9HJ3 - chains H and G of the 7 polymer chains in the assembly; structure by electron microscopy, 3.46 A resolution.

Chain H:
Molecule: DUF6242 domain-containing protein
From: Bacteroides thetaiotaomicron VPI-5482
Reference sequence: Q8A1D9 (Q8A1D9_BACTN); residues 1-493 here = UniProt positions 1-493
Amino-acid sequence (493 residues; numbered 1 to 493; the number before each row is that of its first residue):
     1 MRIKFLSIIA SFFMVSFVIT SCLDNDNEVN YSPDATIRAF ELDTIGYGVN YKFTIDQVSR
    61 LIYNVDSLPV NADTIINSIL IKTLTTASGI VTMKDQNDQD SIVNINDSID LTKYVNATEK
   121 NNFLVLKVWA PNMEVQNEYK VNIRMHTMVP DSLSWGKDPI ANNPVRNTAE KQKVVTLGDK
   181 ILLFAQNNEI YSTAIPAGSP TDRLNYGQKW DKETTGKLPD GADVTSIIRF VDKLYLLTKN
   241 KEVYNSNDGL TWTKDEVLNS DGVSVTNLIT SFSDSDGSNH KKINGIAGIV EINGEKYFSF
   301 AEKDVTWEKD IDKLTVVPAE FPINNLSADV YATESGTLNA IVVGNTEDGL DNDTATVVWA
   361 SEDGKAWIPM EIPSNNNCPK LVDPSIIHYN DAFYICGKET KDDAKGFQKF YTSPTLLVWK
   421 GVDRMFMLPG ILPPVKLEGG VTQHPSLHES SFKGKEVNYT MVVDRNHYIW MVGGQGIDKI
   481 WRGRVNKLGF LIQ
Unresolved in the structure: 1-33, 96-97, 437-445, 493

Chain G:
Molecule: DUF4270 domain-containing protein
From: Bacteroides thetaiotaomicron VPI-5482
Reference sequence: Q89ZS0 (Q89ZS0_BACTN); residues 18-542 here = UniProt positions 18-542
Amino-acid sequence (525 residues; each row starts with the number of its first residue):
    18 CDDNTGGLGL GMFPGNDQNI KGKLSTFDVT TESVKTGDIY AKTNIGYIGK FTDETFGTYQ
    78 AGFLAQLNCP DGLTFPEPYK EVTDASGNVI SATGRMVVDD KDPENKDVTF IKDGNQIIGN
   138 IRAVELYLWY DSYFGDSLTA CRLSVYELGG NGKETLNLDN AYYTDINPED FYDSQNILGT
   198 KAYTAVDLSV KDSIRNLSTY VPSVHIAFKE DIATRVGGNI LTAARKAKNA DKEFNSQLFR
   258 EAFQGIYVKS DYGDGTVLYI DQPQMNVVYK CYATDSITGK KLQKKDGSGK DSTYYSYRVF
   318 ATTREVIQAN QLKNDPERID ALIKEDKNTY LKSPAGIFTE ATLPISDIQN ELTGDTLNAV
   378 KLTFTNYNQT GDKKFGMAIP STVMLVRKKF QDSFFKDNKL SDGVSSYLTS HTSSTNQYVF
   438 SNITKLVNAC IAEKEEAKKN AGSSWDETKW LQENPDWNKV VLIPVLVTYD SSNTTTGQAN
   498 IIRIQHDLKP GYVRLKGGSL GKTNPDYKLK LEVISTDFGL TTKSN
Unresolved in the structure: 538-542
Covalently attached groups: N-tridecanoic acid (TDA) linked to Cys-18; (2S)-3-hydroxypropane-1,2-diyl dihexadecanoate (Z41) linked to Cys-18

How chain H and chain G interact:
Residue-residue contacts (25; chain H residue first):
  His-280(H) with Thr-69(G)
  Lys-281(H) with Thr-69(G); Thr-75(G)
  Glu-334(H) with Asp-153(G); Lys-391(G), salt bridge
  Ser-335(H) with Asp-271(G), hydrogen bond (side chain-backbone); Gly-272(G)
  Thr-337(H) with Thr-69(G); Asp-271(G), hydrogen bond
  Asn-339(H) with Tyr-269(G), hydrogen bond
  Ala-360(H) with Tyr-269(G)
  Glu-362(H) with Tyr-269(G); Asp-271(G)
  Ile-368(H) with Arg-159(G); Tyr-269(G), hydrophobic
  Met-370(H) with Tyr-269(G), hydrophobic
  Asn-376(H) with Ser-206(G)
  Pro-414(H) with Leu-205(G), hydrophobic
  Thr-415(H) with Leu-155(G), hydrogen bond (side chain-backbone); Ala-157(G); Thr-201(G)
  Leu-417(H) with Ala-199(G); Tyr-200(G); Thr-201(G)
  Val-418(H) with Ser-206(G)
Interface residues without a listed pair, chain H (20 interface residues in all): Ser-361, Pro-369, Glu-371, Pro-373, Leu-416
Interface residues without a listed pair, chain G (21 interface residues in all): Glu-71, Thr-197, Lys-198, Asp-268, Gly-270, Lys-390

Overview:
20 residues of chain H and 21 residues of chain G are in contact; the contacts include 4 hydrogen bonds and 1
salt bridge. Polar pairs include Glu-334(H)/Lys-391(G), Ser-335(H)/Asp-271(G) and Thr-337(H)/Asp-271(G).
Covalently linked N-tridecanoic acid: at Cys-18(G). Compound Z41 is covalently linked to Cys-18(G).
Here chain H is DUF6242 domain-containing protein and chain G is DUF4270 domain-containing protein, both from
Bacteroides thetaiotaomicron VPI-5482. Entry 9HJ3 (Bacteroides thetaiotaomicron BAM complex) was determined by
electron microscopy, deposited together with 9HJM, 9HIS and 9HIV.
